PDB entry 6DY3 | X-ray diffraction, 2.70 A resolution | chains A and B

Chain A:
Name: N-acylethanolamine-hydrolyzing acid amidase alpha-subunit
Organism: Caenorhabditis elegans
Notes: EC 3.5.1.60
UniProtKB: Q9GUI1 (Q9GUI1_CAEEL); numbering as in UniProt (aligned over 19-121)
Amino-acid sequence (113 residues; row label = number of the first residue in the row):
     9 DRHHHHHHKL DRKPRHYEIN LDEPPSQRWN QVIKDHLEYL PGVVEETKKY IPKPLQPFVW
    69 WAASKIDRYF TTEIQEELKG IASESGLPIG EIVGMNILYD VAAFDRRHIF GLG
Disordered / not traced: 9-16, 119-121
Construct notes: expression tag (9-18)

Chain B:
Name: N-acylethanolamine-hydrolyzing acid amidase beta-subunit
Organism: Caenorhabditis elegans
UniProtKB: Q9GUI1 (Q9GUI1_CAEEL); residue numbers follow UniProt; this construct covers 122-355
Amino-acid sequence (234 residues; numbered 122 to 355; the number before each row is that of its first residue):
   122 CTSIVAQNSA GQIIHGRNLD YDMTELLKNI TIHVDFVRNG TIQYSGLTFA LYNGVLTGQR
   182 PGEYSVSLNA RYSGAYIDNI LMEFYTKFKR PVSFFIRDVL ENQATYTEAV DAFSRTHLFS
   242 PSYIIVAGIK KNEGVVISRN RWSAANVYPL NVDANQWFLV ETNFDNWKKQ GDDRRITAIQ
   302 KLKELGRRNF DEKSMVEVLS TVPVRNNLTV FSTVMVPGLP DSADYFRQST WILP
Swiss-Prot annotation at these positions:
  - active site: Cys-122 (Nucleophile)
  - site (Important for enzyme activity): Arg-138, Asn-284
  - glycosylation (N-linked (GlcNAc...) asparagine): Asn-150, Asn-160, Asn-328
Covalent attachments: glycan linked to Asn-150

How chain A and chain B interact:
Pairs across the interface - 100 pairs, chain A then chain B:
  Leu-18(A) with Trp-352(B)
  Arg-20(A) with Trp-352(B); Ile-353(B), hydrogen bond (backbone-backbone); Leu-354(B), hydrogen bond (side chain-backbone); Pro-355(B)
  Lys-21(A) with Gln-349(B); Thr-351(B)
  Pro-22(A) with Thr-152(B); Ile-153(B), hydrophobic; His-154(B); Leu-168(B), hydrophobic; Thr-351(B); Ile-353(B), hydrophobic
  Arg-23(A) with Thr-152(B); Ile-153(B); His-154(B), hydrogen bond (backbone-backbone)
  His-24(A) with His-154(B); Asp-156(B), salt bridge; Arg-348(B)
  Tyr-25(A) with Ile-153(B), hydrophobic; His-154(B), hydrogen bond (backbone-backbone); Val-155(B); Asp-156(B), hydrogen bond (backbone-backbone)
  Glu-26(A) with Asp-156(B)
  Ile-27(A) with Val-155(B), hydrophobic; Asp-156(B), hydrogen bond (backbone-backbone); Phe-157(B); Val-158(B), hydrogen bond (backbone-backbone)
  Asn-28(A) with Val-158(B)
  Leu-29(A) with Val-158(B), hydrogen bond (backbone-backbone); Arg-159(B); Arg-218(B); Glu-222(B)
  Asp-30(A) with Arg-159(B), salt bridge; Asn-160(B), hydrogen bond (side chain-backbone)
  Arg-36(A) with Arg-218(B)
  Trp-37(A) with Asn-174(B)
  Val-40(A) with Ile-153(B), hydrophobic
  Ile-41(A) with Leu-172(B)
  His-44(A) with Asn-150(B); Ile-151(B); Ile-153(B); Ala-171(B)
  Tyr-47(A) with Asn-150(B); Ile-151(B), hydrophobic
  Leu-48(A) with Ala-171(B), hydrophobic; Leu-172(B), hydrophobic
  Val-51(A) with Met-144(B), hydrophobic; Ile-151(B), hydrophobic
  Val-52(A) with Leu-172(B), hydrophobic
  Glu-54(A) with Met-144(B); Leu-147(B)
  Thr-55(A) with Met-144(B)
  Tyr-58(A) with Asp-143(B), hydrogen bond; Met-144(B)
  Leu-63(A) with Ile-201(B), hydrophobic; Phe-205(B), hydrophobic
  Val-67(A) with Phe-205(B), hydrophobic
  Ala-70(A) with Phe-209(B), hydrophobic
  Tyr-77(A) with Phe-209(B); Pro-212(B)
  Phe-78(A) with Pro-212(B), hydrophobic; Phe-215(B), hydrophobic
  Ile-82(A) with Phe-215(B), hydrophobic; Arg-218(B)
  Glu-85(A) with Asn-174(B), hydrogen bond; Arg-218(B), salt bridge
  Leu-86(A) with Asn-174(B)
  Ile-89(A) with Leu-172(B), hydrophobic; Asn-174(B)
  Met-103(A) with Tyr-173(B)
  Asn-104(A) with Leu-172(B), hydrogen bond (side chain-backbone); Tyr-173(B); Asn-174(B), hydrogen bond (side chain-backbone); Ser-214(B); Phe-215(B)
  Ile-105(A) with Lys-208(B); Phe-209(B), hydrophobic
  Leu-106(A) with Phe-205(B), hydrophobic; Lys-208(B)
  Tyr-107(A) with Leu-177(B), hydrophobic; Leu-189(B), hydrophobic; Lys-208(B); Val-213(B), hydrophobic; Ser-241(B)
  Asp-108(A) with Ala-191(B); Tyr-193(B), hydrogen bond; Lys-208(B), salt bridge
  Ala-110(A) with Tyr-142(B); Asp-143(B), hydrogen bond (backbone-backbone); Met-144(B), hydrogen bond (backbone-backbone)
  Ala-111(A) with Tyr-142(B), hydrophobic; Asp-143(B), hydrogen bond (backbone-backbone)
  Phe-112(A) with Tyr-193(B)
  Asp-113(A) with Asp-143(B)
  Arg-114(A) with Tyr-193(B); Tyr-197(B), hydrogen bond
  Ile-117(A) with Ile-198(B), hydrophobic
  Phe-118(A) with Tyr-197(B), hydrophobic; Ile-201(B), hydrophobic
Other interface residues (no listed pair), chain A (53 interface residues in all): Lys-17, Gly-50, Pro-60, Glu-81, Ser-93, Leu-95, Ile-100
Other interface residues (no listed pair), chain B (53 interface residues in all): Asp-141, Gln-164, Tyr-165, Thr-169, Gly-175, Leu-202, Pro-242, Ser-243, Phe-285

Summary:
Chain A and chain B each contribute 53 residues to their interface; the contacts include 18 hydrogen bonds and
4 salt bridges. Polar contacts include His-24(A)/Asp-156(B), Asp-30(A)/Arg-159(B) and Glu-85(A)/Arg-218(B).
UniProt lists active-site residue Cys-122(B) on chain B.
Chain A is N-acylethanolamine-hydrolyzing acid amidase alpha-subunit and chain B is
N-acylethanolamine-hydrolyzing acid amidase beta-subunit, both from Caenorhabditis elegans; the structure,
Caenorhabditis elegans N-acylethanolamine-hydrolyzing acid amidase (NAAA) ortholog, was determined by X-ray
diffraction (same publication as 6DXX, 6DXY, 6DXZ, 6DY1 and 6DY2).
